8TML - chains H and L of the 9 polymer chains in the assembly; structure by electron microscopy, 3.40 A resolution.

== Chain H ==
Protein: sAB C18 Heavy Chain
From: Homo sapiens
Sequence (237 residues; each row starts with the number of its first residue; numbers below 1 keep their minus sign (Glu-2 is residue -2)):
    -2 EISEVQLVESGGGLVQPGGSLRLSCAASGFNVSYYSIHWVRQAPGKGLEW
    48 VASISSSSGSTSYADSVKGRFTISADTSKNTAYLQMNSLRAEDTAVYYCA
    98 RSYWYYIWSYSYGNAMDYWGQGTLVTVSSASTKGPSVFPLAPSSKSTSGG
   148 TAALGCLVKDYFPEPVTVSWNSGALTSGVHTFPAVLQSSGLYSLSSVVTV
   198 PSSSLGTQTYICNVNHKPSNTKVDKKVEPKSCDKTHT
Unresolved in the structure: -2 to 0, 124-234
Disulfide bonds: Cys22-Cys96

== Chain L ==
Protein: sAB C18 Light Chain
From: Homo sapiens
Sequence (215 residues; numbered 1 to 215; the number before each row is that of its first residue):
     1 SDIQMTQSPSSLSASVGDRVTITCRASQSVSSAVAWYQQKPGKAPKLLIY
    51 SASSLYSGVPSRFSGSRSGTDFTLTISSLQPEDFATYYCQQSSSSLITFG
   101 QGTKVEIKRTVAAPSVFIFPPSDSQLKSGTASVVCLLNNFYPREAKVQWK
   151 VDNALQSGNSQESVTEQDSKDSTYSLSSTLTLSKADYEKHKVYACEVTHQ
   201 GLSSPVTKSFNRGEC
Unresolved in the structure: 1, 109-215
Disulfide bonds: Cys24-Cys89

== Interface between chain H and chain L ==
Contacting residue pairs (43):
  His35(H) with Ile97(L)
  Gln39(H) with Gln39(L), hydrogen bond; Tyr88(L)
  Gly44(H) with Tyr88(L)
  Leu45(H) with Pro45(L), hydrophobic; Tyr88(L); Phe99(L)
  Trp47(H) with Ser95(L); Leu96(L), hydrophobic; Ile97(L)
  Ser59(H) with Ser95(L)
  Tyr60(H) with Leu96(L)
  Ala61(H) with Leu96(L), hydrophobic
  Asp62(H) with Asp2(L); Leu96(L)
  Tyr95(H) with Gln39(L); Lys43(L), hydrogen bond (side chain-backbone); Ala44(L), hydrophobic
  Tyr100(H) with Tyr50(L); Tyr56(L)
  Tyr102(H) with Ala33(L); Val34(L); Ser51(L), hydrogen bond (side chain-backbone); Ser92(L)
  Ile104(H) with Ser31(L); Ser32(L); Ala33(L)
  Tyr107(H) with Ser31(L)
  Ser108(H) with Ser31(L), hydrogen bond
  Tyr109(H) with Ala33(L); Ser92(L)
  Gly110(H) with Ala33(L); Ser92(L)
  Asn111(H) with Gln90(L), hydrogen bond (backbone-side chain); Ser92(L), hydrogen bond (backbone-side chain)
  Ala112(H) with Tyr50(L), hydrophobic
  Met113(H) with Tyr37(L), hydrogen bond (backbone-side chain); Leu47(L); Gln90(L); Phe99(L), hydrophobic
  Asp114(H) with Tyr56(L), hydrogen bond
  Trp116(H) with Pro45(L)
  Gly117(H) with Ala44(L)
Also at the interface, not in a pair above, chain H (26 interface residues in all): Val37, Trp105, Tyr115
Also at the interface, not in a pair above, chain L (23 interface residues in all): Ser93, Gly100

== In short ==
26 residues of chain H and 23 residues of chain L are in contact; the contacts include 8 hydrogen bonds. Among
the polar pairs are Gln39(H)-Gln39(L), Tyr95(H)-Lys43(L) and Tyr102(H)-Ser51(L).
Chain H is sAB C18 Heavy Chain and chain L is sAB C18 Light Chain, both from Homo sapiens; the structure,
Cryo-EM structure of magnesium depleted CorA in complex with conformation-specific synthetic antibody C18,
State MGD-2B, was determined by electron microscopy.
